6G3Z - chains A and B; structure by X-ray diffraction, 2.35 A resolution.

# Chain A (and B)
Protein: 2-dehydro-3-deoxy-phosphogluconate/2-dehydro-3-deoxy-6-phosphogalactonate aldolase
Source organism: Sulfolobus solfataricus
Notes: EC 4.1.2.55; chain B of this document is another copy of the same molecule, construct and numbering; everything in this record applies to it too
Reference sequence: O54288 (KDGA_SULSF); residue numbers follow UniProt; this construct covers 1-294
Amino-acid sequence (294 residues; row label = number of the first residue in the row):
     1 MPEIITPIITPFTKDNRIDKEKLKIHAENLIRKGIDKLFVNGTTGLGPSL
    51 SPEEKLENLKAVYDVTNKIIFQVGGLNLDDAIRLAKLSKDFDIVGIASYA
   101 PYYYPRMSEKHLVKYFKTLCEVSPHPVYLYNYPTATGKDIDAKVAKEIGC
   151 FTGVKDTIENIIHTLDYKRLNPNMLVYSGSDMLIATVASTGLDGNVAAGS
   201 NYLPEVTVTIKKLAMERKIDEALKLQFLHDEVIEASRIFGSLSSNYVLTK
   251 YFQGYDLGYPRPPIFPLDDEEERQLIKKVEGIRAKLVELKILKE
Not modelled in the structure: 1
Cystine bridges: Cys120-Cys150
Residues lining bound ligands: 2-keto 3 deoxy 6 phospho gluconate (ELE): Pro7, Phe39, Gly42, Thr43, Thr44, Tyr130, Tyr132, Lys155, Thr157, Gly179, Val196, Ala198, Arg237, Ser241, Leu242
Reported in the primary citation:
  - catalytic residues: Lys155
  - binding site for 2-keto 3 deoxy 6 phospho gluconate: Thr43, Thr44, Arg106, Tyr130, Tyr132, Lys155, Thr157, Gly179, Ala198, Ser241
  - conformationally variable residues (side-chain flip): Phe39, Arg106, Tyr130, Glu159
  - specificity-determining residues: Arg106, Tyr132, Arg237, Ser241
  - mutagenesis - R106I (1.4-fold), R106I/Y132I, R106I/Y132I/S241F (4-fold), R237G (5-fold): decreased binding to 2-keto 3 deoxy 6 phospho gluconate
  - mutagenesis - R237G: unchanged catalytic activity on KDG
  - mutagenesis - Y132I (1.9 fold): increased catalytic activity on 2-keto 3 deoxy 6 phospho gluconate
  - mutagenesis - Y132I, S241F/L242P: unchanged binding to 2-keto 3 deoxy 6 phospho gluconate
  - mutagenesis - S241F: unchanged catalytic activity on 2-keto 3 deoxy 6 phospho gluconate

# How chain A and chain B interact
Pairs across the interface - 42 pairs, chain A then chain B:
  Glu159(A) with Asn160(B), hydrogen bond
  Asn160(A) with Glu159(B)
  Ile161(A) with Glu159(B); Ile161(B), hydrophobic; Leu183(B), hydrophobic
  Ile162(A) with Glu159(B); Ser180(B); Met182(B), hydrophobic; Leu183(B), hydrophobic
  Leu165(A) with Leu183(B), hydrophobic; Thr186(B)
  Asp166(A) with Met182(B)
  Arg169(A) with Met182(B); Phe227(B); Asp230(B), salt bridge; Glu234(B), salt bridge
  Ser180(A) with Ile162(B)
  Met182(A) with Ile162(B), hydrophobic; Asp166(B); Arg169(B)
  Leu183(A) with Ile161(B), hydrophobic; Ile162(B), hydrophobic
  Thr186(A) with Leu165(B); Thr186(B); Thr190(B), hydrogen bond
  Ser189(A) with Ser189(B), hydrogen bond; Thr190(B); Arg217(B); Ile219(B)
  Thr190(A) with Thr186(B), hydrogen bond; Ser189(B); Ile219(B); Leu223(B)
  Gly191(A) with Ile219(B)
  Arg217(A) with Arg217(B)
  Ile219(A) with Ser189(B); Thr190(B)
  Leu223(A) with Thr190(B)
  Phe227(A) with Arg169(B)
  Asp230(A) with Arg169(B), salt bridge
  Glu231(A) with Arg169(B)
  Glu234(A) with Arg169(B), salt bridge
Other interface residues (no listed pair), chain A (23 interface residues in all): Lys168, Ala185
Other interface residues (no listed pair), chain B (22 interface residues in all): Lys168, Gly191, Glu231

# Summary
Chain A and chain B form an interface of 23 and 22 residues respectively, with 4 hydrogen bonds and 4 salt
bridges. Polar contacts include Arg169(A)-Asp230(B), Arg169(A)-Glu234(B) and Glu159(A)-Asn160(B). The paper
reports the catalytic residue Lys155(A); R106I, R106I/Y132I and R106I/Y132I/S241F of chain A, among others,
reduce binding to 2-keto 3 deoxy 6 phospho gluconate; 7 substitutions were tested in all.
Both chains are 2-dehydro-3-deoxy-phosphogluconate/2-dehydro-3-deoxy-6-phosphogalactonate aldolase (Sulfolobus
solfataricus). Entry 6G3Z (Sulfolobus sulfataricus 2-keto-3-deoxygluconate (KDG) aldolase complex with D-KDPG)
was determined by X-ray diffraction together with 4UXD from the same study.
